Entry 4ZRK (X-ray diffraction, 2.32 A resolution); this record covers chains A and E.

# Chain A
Molecule: Merlin
Source organism: Mus musculus
Notes: fragment: FERM domain
Reference sequence: P46662 (MERL_MOUSE); residues 1-320 here = UniProt positions 1-320
Chain sequence (324 residues; each row starts with the number of its first residue; numbers below 1 keep their minus sign (Gly-3 is residue -3)):
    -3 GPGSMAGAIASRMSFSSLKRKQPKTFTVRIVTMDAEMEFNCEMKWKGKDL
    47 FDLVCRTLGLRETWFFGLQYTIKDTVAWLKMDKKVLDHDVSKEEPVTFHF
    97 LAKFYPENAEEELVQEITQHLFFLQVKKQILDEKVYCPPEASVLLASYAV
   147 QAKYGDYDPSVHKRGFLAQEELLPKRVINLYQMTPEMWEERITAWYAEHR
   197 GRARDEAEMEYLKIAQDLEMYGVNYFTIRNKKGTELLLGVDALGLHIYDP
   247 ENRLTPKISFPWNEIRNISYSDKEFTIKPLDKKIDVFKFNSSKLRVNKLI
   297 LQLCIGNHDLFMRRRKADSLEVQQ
Unresolved in the structure: -3 to 19, 312-320
Differences from the reference sequence: expression tag (-3 to 0)
Swiss-Prot annotation at these positions:
  - modified residue: Ser13 (Phosphoserine)
Reported in the primary citation:
  - disease-associated variants - Q178DEL: decreased binding to Lats1/2 (proposed by the authors, not directly observed)

# Chain E
Molecule: Serine/threonine-protein kinase LATS1
Source organism: Homo sapiens
Reference sequence: O95835 (LATS1_HUMAN); numbering as in UniProt (aligned over 69-100)
Chain sequence (32 residues; each row starts with the number of its first residue):
    69 PKFGTHHKALQEIRNSLLPFANETNSSRSTSE
Unresolved in the structure: 90-100

# How chain A and chain E interact
Contacting residue pairs (27):
  Glu136(A) - Leu78(E)
  Glu136(A) - Ile81(E)
  Glu136(A) - Arg82(E)
  Ala137(A) - Leu78(E)  hydrophobic
  Val139(A) - Ile81(E)  hydrophobic
  Leu140(A) - His74(E)
  Leu140(A) - Leu78(E)  hydrophobic
  Leu140(A) - Ile81(E)  hydrophobic
  Tyr144(A) - Phe71(E)
  Tyr144(A) - His74(E)  hydrogen bond
  Leu176(A) - Ala89(E)
  Tyr177(A) - Leu85(E)
  Tyr177(A) - Phe88(E)
  Gln178(A) - Phe88(E)
  Gln178(A) - Ala89(E)
  Met179(A) - Leu85(E)  hydrophobic
  Met179(A) - Phe88(E)  hydrophobic
  Trp184(A) - Leu85(E)  hydrophobic
  Trp191(A) - Phe71(E)  hydrophobic
  Trp191(A) - Ala77(E)  hydrophobic
  Trp191(A) - Glu80(E)
  Trp191(A) - Ile81(E)
  Glu194(A) - Lys70(E)  salt bridge
  His195(A) - Phe71(E)
  Arg198(A) - Phe71(E)
  Glu206(A) - His74(E)  salt bridge
  Ile210(A) - His74(E)
Other interface residues (no listed pair), chain A (17 interface residues in all): Arg187
Other interface residues (no listed pair), chain E (13 interface residues in all): Ser84, Leu86
The authors on this interface:
  - interface residues, chain A: Val139(A), Leu140(A), Tyr177(A), Met179(A), Trp184(A), Trp191(A), Ile210(A)
  - interface residues, chain E: Leu78(E), Ile81(E), Leu85(E), Phe88(E)
  - hot spots on chain E (mutagenesis) - I81K, L85K: abolished binding to Merlin-FERM

# Overview
The interface between chain A and chain E involves 17 residues on one side and 13 on the other, with 1
hydrogen bond and 2 salt bridges. Polar pairs include Glu194(A)-Lys70(E), Glu206(A)-His74(E) and
Tyr144(A)-His74(E). The paper reports that I81K and L85K of chain E abolish binding to Merlin-FERM; interface
residues Val139(A), Leu140(A) and Leu78(E) among others.
Chain A is Merlin (Mus musculus) and chain E is Serine/threonine-protein kinase LATS1 (Homo sapiens); the
structure, Merlin-FERM and Lats1 complex, was determined by X-ray diffraction, deposited together with 4ZRI
and 4ZRJ.
